4WM8 - chains A and D of the 4 polymer chains in the assembly; structure by X-ray diffraction, 2.00 A resolution.

[Chain A]
Protein: VP1
From: Enterovirus D68
UniProt: Q9YLJ3 (Q9YLJ3_9ENTO); residues 1-297 here correspond to UniProt positions 13-309 (UniProt number = residue number + 12)
Sequence (297 residues; row label = number of the first residue in the row):
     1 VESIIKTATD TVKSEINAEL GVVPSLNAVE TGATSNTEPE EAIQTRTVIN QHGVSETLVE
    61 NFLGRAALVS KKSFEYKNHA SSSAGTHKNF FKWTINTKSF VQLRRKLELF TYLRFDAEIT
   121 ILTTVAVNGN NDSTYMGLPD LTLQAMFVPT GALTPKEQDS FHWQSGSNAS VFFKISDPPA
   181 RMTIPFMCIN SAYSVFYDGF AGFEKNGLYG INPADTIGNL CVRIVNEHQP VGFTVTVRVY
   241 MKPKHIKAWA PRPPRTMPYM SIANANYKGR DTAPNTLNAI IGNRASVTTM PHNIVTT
Unresolved in the structure: 80-86, 129-136, 297
Small-molecule neighbours: decanoic acid (DKA): I95, T97, K98, L107, F115, I119, I184, Y193, S194, V195, I217, M241
Reported in the primary citation:
  - binding site for decanoic acid: I184

[Chain D]
Protein: VP4
From: Enterovirus D68
UniProt: Q8QWD4 (Q8QWD4_9ENTO); residues 1-68 here correspond to UniProt positions 2-69 (UniProt number = residue number + 1)
Sequence (68 residues; numbered 1 to 68; the number before each row is that of its first residue):
     1 GAQVTRQQTG THENANIATN GSHITYNQIN FYKDSYAASA SKQDFSQDPS KFTEPVVEGL
    61 KAGAPVLK
Unresolved in the structure: 1-28, 68

[Chain A / chain D interface]
Pairs across the interface (47):
  V1(A) - Q47(D)
  V1(A) - D48(D)
  V1(A) - S50(D)
  E2(A) - S46(D)
  E2(A) - Q47(D)
  E2(A) - D48(D)
  S3(A) - F45(D)
  S3(A) - S46(D)
  S3(A) - Q47(D)  hydrogen bond (backbone-backbone)
  I4(A) - F45(D)
  I5(A) - F45(D)  hydrogen bond (backbone-backbone)
  I5(A) - Q47(D)
  K6(A) - F45(D)
  G21(A) - P65(D)
  V22(A) - G63(D)
  V23(A) - G63(D)  hydrogen bond (backbone-backbone)
  P24(A) - G63(D)
  N27(A) - V66(D)
  A28(A) - V66(D)  hydrophobic
  A28(A) - L67(D)  hydrophobic
  T31(A) - V56(D)
  A33(A) - T53(D)
  A33(A) - V56(D)  hydrophobic
  T34(A) - T53(D)  hydrogen bond (backbone-backbone)
  T34(A) - E54(D)
  N36(A) - L60(D)  hydrogen bond (side chain-backbone)
  N36(A) - K61(D)
  N36(A) - A62(D)
  E41(A) - A62(D)
  S55(A) - F45(D)
  L58(A) - K42(D)
  L58(A) - D44(D)
  L58(A) - F45(D)  hydrophobic
  E60(A) - A40(D)
  E60(A) - S41(D)  hydrogen bond (side chain-backbone)
  E60(A) - K42(D)
  D116(A) - Y36(D)
  T183(A) - Y36(D)
  P185(A) - Y36(D)  hydrophobic
  K244(A) - Y36(D)
  K244(A) - A37(D)  hydrogen bond (side chain-backbone)
  K244(A) - A38(D)  hydrogen bond (side chain-backbone)
  H245(A) - Y36(D)  hydrogen bond (side chain-backbone)
  H245(A) - A38(D)  hydrogen bond (side chain-backbone)
  H245(A) - S39(D)
  H245(A) - S41(D)
  P251(A) - F52(D)
Other interface residues (no listed pair), chain A (29 interface residues in all): G32, V54, I184
Other interface residues (no listed pair), chain D (26 interface residues in all): S35, P55

[Overview]
Chain A and chain D form an interface of 29 and 26 residues respectively, with 10 hydrogen bonds. Polar
contacts include N36(A)-L60(D), E60(A)-S41(D) and K244(A)-A37(D). Bound to chain A: decanoic acid. From the
paper: a binding site for decanoic acid at I184(A).
Here chain A is VP1 and chain D is VP4, both from Enterovirus D68. Entry 4WM8 (Crystal Structure of Human
Enterovirus D68) was determined by X-ray diffraction together with 4WM7 from the same study.
